7S4I - chains A and E of the 9 polymer chains in the assembly; structure by electron microscopy, 2.26 A resolution.

[Chain A (and E)]
Molecule: Particulate methane monooxygenase alpha subunit
Source organism: Methylococcus capsulatus str. Bath
Notes: EC 1.14.18.3; chain E of this document is another copy of the same molecule, construct and numbering; everything in this record applies to it too
UniProtKB: G1UBD1 (PMOB_METCA); residue numbers follow UniProt; this construct covers 1-414
Amino-acid sequence (414 residues; row label = number of the first residue in the row):
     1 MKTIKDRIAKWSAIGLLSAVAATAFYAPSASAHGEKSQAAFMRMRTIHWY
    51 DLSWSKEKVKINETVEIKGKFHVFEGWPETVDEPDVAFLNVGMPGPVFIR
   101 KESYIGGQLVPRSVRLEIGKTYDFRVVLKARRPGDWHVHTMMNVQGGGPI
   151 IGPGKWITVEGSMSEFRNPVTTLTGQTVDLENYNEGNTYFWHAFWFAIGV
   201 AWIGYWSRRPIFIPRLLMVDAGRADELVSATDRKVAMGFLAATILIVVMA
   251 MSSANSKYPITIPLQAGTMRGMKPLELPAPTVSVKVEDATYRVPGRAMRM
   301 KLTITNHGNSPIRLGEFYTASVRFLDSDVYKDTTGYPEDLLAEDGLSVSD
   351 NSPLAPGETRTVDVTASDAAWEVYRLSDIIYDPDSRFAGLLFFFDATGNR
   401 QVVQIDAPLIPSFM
Disordered / not traced: 1-32
UniProt features mapped onto this chain:
  - binding site (Cu cation): His33, His48, His72, His137, His139
  - mutagenesis: His48 (H48N: Impairs activity of soluble pmoB construct), His137 (H137A: Abolishes activity of soluble pmoB construct; when associated with A-139), His139 (H139A: Abolishes activity of soluble pmoB construct; when associated with A-137)
Metal / ion sites: Cu ion site 1: His33, His137, His139; Cu ion site 2: His48, His72, Gln404
Ligand contacts: diundecyl phosphatidyl choline (PLC): Val248, Met251, Asn255, Thr261

[How chain A and chain E interact]
Pairs across the interface (31):
  Glu75(A) - Arg270(E)  hydrogen bond (backbone-side chain)
  Gly76(A) - Arg270(E)
  Trp77(A) - Arg270(E)
  Glu79(A) - Gly267(E)
  Glu79(A) - Thr268(E)  hydrogen bond
  Glu83(A) - Arg115(E)  salt bridge
  Glu83(A) - Arg270(E)  salt bridge
  Ile118(A) - Arg270(E)
  Ile380(A) - Ile262(E)
  Ile380(A) - Pro263(E)
  Tyr381(A) - Pro263(E)
  Asp382(A) - Pro263(E)
  Asp382(A) - Gln265(E)  hydrogen bond (backbone-side chain)
  Pro383(A) - Pro263(E)
  Pro383(A) - Leu264(E)
  Pro383(A) - Gln265(E)
  Pro383(A) - Ala266(E)  hydrogen bond (backbone-backbone)
  Asp384(A) - Arg112(E)  salt bridge
  Asp384(A) - Gln265(E)
  Asp384(A) - Ala266(E)
  Ser385(A) - Gln265(E)  hydrogen bond (backbone-side chain)
  Arg386(A) - Arg112(E)
  Arg386(A) - Thr268(E)
  Arg386(A) - Met269(E)
  Ile410(A) - Leu173(E)  hydrophobic
  Pro411(A) - Leu173(E)
  Phe413(A) - Leu173(E)  hydrophobic
  Phe413(A) - Ile260(E)  hydrophobic
  Met414(A) - Leu173(E)
  Met414(A) - Thr174(E)
  Met414(A) - Gly175(E)
Other interface residues (no listed pair), chain E (16 interface residues in all): Val86

[Summary]
Chain A and chain E form an interface of 17 and 16 residues respectively; the contacts include 5 hydrogen
bonds and 3 salt bridges. Polar contacts include Glu83(A)-Arg115(E), Glu83(A)-Arg270(E) and
Asp384(A)-Arg112(E). Ligands of chain A: diundecyl phosphatidyl choline.
Chain A and chain E are both Particulate methane monooxygenase alpha subunit (Methylococcus capsulatus str.
Bath); the structure, CryoEM structure of Methylococcus capsulatus (Bath) pMMO in a native lipid nanodisc at
2.26 Angstrom resolution, was determined by electron microscopy (same publication as 7S4H, 7S4J, 7S4K, 7S4L,
7S4M, 7T4O and 7T4P).
